8WS7 - chains A and B of the 4 polymer chains in the assembly; structure by electron microscopy, 3.26 A resolution.

Chain A:
Molecule: Cas12-1
From: unclassified sequences
Chain sequence (737 residues; numbered 1 to 737; the number before each row is that of its first residue):
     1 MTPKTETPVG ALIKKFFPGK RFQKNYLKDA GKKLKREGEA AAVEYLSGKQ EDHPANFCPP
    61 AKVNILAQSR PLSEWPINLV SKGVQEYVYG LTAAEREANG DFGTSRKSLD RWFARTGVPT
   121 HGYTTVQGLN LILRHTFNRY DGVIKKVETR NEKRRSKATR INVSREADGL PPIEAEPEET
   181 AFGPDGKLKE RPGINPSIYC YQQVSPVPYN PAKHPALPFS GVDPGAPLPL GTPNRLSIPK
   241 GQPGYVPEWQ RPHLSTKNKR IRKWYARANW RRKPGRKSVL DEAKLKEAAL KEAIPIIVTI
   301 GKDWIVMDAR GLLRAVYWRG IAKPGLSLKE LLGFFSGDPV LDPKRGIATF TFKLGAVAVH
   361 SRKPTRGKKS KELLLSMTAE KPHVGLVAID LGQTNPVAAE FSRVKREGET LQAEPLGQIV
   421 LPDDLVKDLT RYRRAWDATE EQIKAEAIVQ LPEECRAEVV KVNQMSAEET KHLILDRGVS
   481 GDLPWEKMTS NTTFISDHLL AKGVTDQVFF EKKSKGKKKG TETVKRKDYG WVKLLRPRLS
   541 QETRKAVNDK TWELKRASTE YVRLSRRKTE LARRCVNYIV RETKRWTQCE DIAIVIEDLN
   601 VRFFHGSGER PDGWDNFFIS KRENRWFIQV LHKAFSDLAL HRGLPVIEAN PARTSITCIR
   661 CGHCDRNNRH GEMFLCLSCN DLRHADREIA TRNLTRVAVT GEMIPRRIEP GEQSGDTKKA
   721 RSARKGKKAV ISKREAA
Unresolved in the structure: 1-57, 159-176, 355-737

Chain B:
Molecule: crRNA
From: unclassified sequences
Sequence (46 nucleotides; row label = number of the first residue in the row; numbers below 1 keep their minus sign (U-25 is residue -25)):
   -25 UCAACGCUUG CUCGGUUCGC CGAGACUCCC CUACGUGCUG CUGAAG
Unresolved in the structure: -25 to -20, 11-20

How chain A and chain B interact:
Pairs across the interface - 96 pairs, chain A then chain B:
  Pro60(A) with U1(B), sugar contact
  Lys62(A) with C2(B), hydrogen bond to the sugar
  Asn64(A) with U-17(B), base contact; G-16(B), hydrogen bond to the sugar
  Lys146(A) with U6(B), hydrogen bond to the base
  Glu190(A) with U6(B), sugar contact; A7(B), phosphate contact
  Arg191(A) with U6(B), sugar contact
  Pro192(A) with C5(B), sugar contact
  Gly193(A) with C5(B), hydrogen bond to the sugar
  Ile194(A) with C5(B), sugar contact
  Asn195(A) with C4(B), hydrogen bond to the sugar
  Pro196(A) with C4(B), phosphate contact
  Pro229(A) with U-18(B), base contact
  Leu230(A) with C-19(B), phosphate contact; U-18(B), phosphate contact
  Gly231(A) with U-18(B), hydrogen bond to the phosphate
  Arg235(A) with C-5(B), salt bridge to the phosphate; G-4(B), salt bridge to the phosphate
  Pro243(A) with C-6(B), phosphate contact
  Gly244(A) with C-6(B), hydrogen bond to the phosphate
  Tyr245(A) with G-7(B), hydrogen bond to the sugar; C-6(B), sugar contact
  Val246(A) with C-5(B), phosphate contact
  Pro247(A) with G-7(B), base contact
  Trp249(A) with U-10(B), sugar contact; U-9(B), stacking on the base; G-7(B), base contact
  Gln250(A) with G-11(B), base contact; C-6(B), hydrogen bond to the base; C-5(B), hydrogen bond to the sugar
  Leu254(A) with C-5(B), phosphate contact; G-4(B), phosphate contact
  Ser255(A) with G-4(B), hydrogen bond to the phosphate
  Asn258(A) with C-19(B), base contact
  Lys259(A) with C-19(B), base contact; G-4(B), salt bridge to the phosphate; A-3(B), salt bridge to the phosphate
  Arg260(A) with C-19(B), sugar contact; U-17(B), salt bridge to the phosphate; G-16(B), hydrogen bond to the base; C-15(B), base contact
  Ile261(A) with C-19(B), sugar contact; U-18(B), sugar contact; U-17(B), phosphate contact
  Arg262(A) with U-17(B), phosphate contact; C-5(B), base contact; G-4(B), hydrogen bond to the base; A-3(B), base contact
  Lys263(A) with U-18(B), hydrogen bond to the base; U-17(B), hydrogen bond to the phosphate
  Trp264(A) with C-6(B), phosphate contact
  Tyr265(A) with U-18(B), hydrogen bond to the base; U-17(B), sugar contact; G-16(B), phosphate contact
  Ala266(A) with U-17(B), phosphate contact; G-16(B), phosphate contact
  Arg267(A) with G-16(B), hydrogen bond to the phosphate; C-15(B), salt bridge to the phosphate
  Asn269(A) with C-6(B), sugar contact; C-5(B), base contact
  Trp270(A) with C-6(B), phosphate contact
  Arg271(A) with C-13(B), base contact
  Lys273(A) with G-12(B), base contact; G-11(B), salt bridge to the phosphate
  Gly275(A) with U-10(B), base contact; C-8(B), hydrogen bond to the base
  Arg276(A) with G-12(B), hydrogen bond to the base; G-11(B), base contact; U-10(B), hydrogen bond to the base; C-6(B), base contact; C-5(B), base contact
  Lys277(A) with C-8(B), sugar contact
  Ser278(A) with C-8(B), hydrogen bond to the sugar
  Lys286(A) with G-16(B), salt bridge to the phosphate
  Glu292(A) with U-18(B), hydrogen bond to the base
  Ile294(A) with U-18(B), base contact
  Arg310(A) with U-18(B), sugar contact; U-17(B), hydrogen bond to the sugar
  Gly311(A) with U-17(B), base contact
  Leu313(A) with U-18(B), base contact
  Arg314(A) with U-17(B), hydrogen bond to the base; G-16(B), hydrogen bond to the base; A-1(B), hydrogen bond to the base; C0(B), hydrogen bond to the base
  Tyr317(A) with C-19(B), phosphate contact; U-18(B), phosphate contact
  Trp318(A) with C-19(B), base contact; C0(B), stacking on the base; U1(B), phosphate contact
  Arg319(A) with C0(B), phosphate contact; U1(B), salt bridge to the phosphate
  Asp342(A) with C3(B), sugar contact
  Lys344(A) with C4(B), salt bridge to the phosphate
  Arg345(A) with C3(B), salt bridge to the phosphate; C4(B), salt bridge to the phosphate
Other interface residues (no listed pair), chain A (58 interface residues in all): Pro59, Ser197, Ala268
Other interface residues (no listed pair), chain B (26 interface residues in all): U-14

In short:
58 residues of chain A face 26 of chain B across their interface; the contacts include 27 hydrogen bonds, 12
salt bridges and 2 aromatic stacking contacts. Among the polar pairs are Lys146(A)-U6(B), Gln250(A)-C-6(B) and
Arg260(A)-G-16(B).
Here chain A is Cas12-1 and chain B is crRNA, both from unclassified sequences. Entry 8WS7 (Cryo-EM mini
structure of Cas12-1 with 10 nt complementary heteroduplex) was determined by electron microscopy.
